Entry 4JDC (X-ray diffraction, 1.60 A resolution); this record covers chain A.

[Chain A]
Name: 1-pyrroline-5-carboxylate dehydrogenase
Organism: Mycobacterium tuberculosis
Notes: EC 1.5.1.12
Reference sequence: I6X0K4 (I6X0K4_MYCTU); residues 1-543 here = UniProt positions 1-543
Amino-acid sequence (563 residues; numbered -19 to 543; the number before each row is that of its first residue; numbers below 1 keep their minus sign (Met-19 is residue -19)):
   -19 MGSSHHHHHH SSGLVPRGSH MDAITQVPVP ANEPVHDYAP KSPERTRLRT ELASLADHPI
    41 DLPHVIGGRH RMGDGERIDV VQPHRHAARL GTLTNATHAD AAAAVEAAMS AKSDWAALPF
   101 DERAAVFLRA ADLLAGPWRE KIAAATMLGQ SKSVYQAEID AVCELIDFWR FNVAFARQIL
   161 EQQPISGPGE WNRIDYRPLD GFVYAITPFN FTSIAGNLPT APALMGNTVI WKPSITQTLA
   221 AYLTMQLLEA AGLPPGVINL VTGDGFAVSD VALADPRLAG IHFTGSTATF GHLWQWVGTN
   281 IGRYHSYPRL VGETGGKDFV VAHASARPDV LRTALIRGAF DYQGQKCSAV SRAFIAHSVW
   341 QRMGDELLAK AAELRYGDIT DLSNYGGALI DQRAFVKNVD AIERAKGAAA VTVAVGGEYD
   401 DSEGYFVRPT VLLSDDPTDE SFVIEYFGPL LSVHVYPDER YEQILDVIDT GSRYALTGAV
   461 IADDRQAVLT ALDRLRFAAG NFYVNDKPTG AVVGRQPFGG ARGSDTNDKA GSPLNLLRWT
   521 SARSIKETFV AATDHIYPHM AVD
Not modelled in the structure: -19 to 0, 419-425
Sequence notes: expression tag (-19 to 0); engineered mutation Asp505 (Gly in I6X0K4)
Modified residues: Cys327 (s,s-(2-hydroxyethyl)thiocysteine; CME)
Residues lining bound ligands: NAD (nicotinamide-adenine-dinucleotide): Tyr184, Ile186, Thr187, Pro188, Phe189, Lys212, Pro213, Ser214, Gly243, Asp244, Gly245, Phe246, Ser249, Phe263, Thr264, Gly265, Ser266, Thr269, His272, Leu273, Cys327, Phe427

[Overview]
Chain A binds NAD.
Chain A is 1-pyrroline-5-carboxylate dehydrogenase (Mycobacterium tuberculosis); the structure, Crystal
structure of the Delta-pyrroline-5-carboxylate dehydrogenase from Mycobacterium tuberculosis, was determined
by X-ray diffraction together with 4IDM, 4IDS and 4IHI from the same study.
